Entry 6EDZ (X-ray diffraction, 2.67 A resolution); this record covers chains B and D of the 4 polymer chains in the assembly.

== Chain B (and D) ==
Molecule: Isocitrate lyase 2
Source organism: Mycobacterium tuberculosis (strain CDC 1551 / Oshkosh)
Notes: EC 4.1.3.1; chain D of this document is another copy of the same molecule, construct and numbering; everything in this record applies to it too
Reference sequence: Q8VJU4 (ACEA2_MYCTO); residues 1-766 here = UniProt positions 1-766
Chain sequence (786 residues; row label = number of the first residue in the row; numbers below 1 keep their minus sign (Met-19 is residue -19)):
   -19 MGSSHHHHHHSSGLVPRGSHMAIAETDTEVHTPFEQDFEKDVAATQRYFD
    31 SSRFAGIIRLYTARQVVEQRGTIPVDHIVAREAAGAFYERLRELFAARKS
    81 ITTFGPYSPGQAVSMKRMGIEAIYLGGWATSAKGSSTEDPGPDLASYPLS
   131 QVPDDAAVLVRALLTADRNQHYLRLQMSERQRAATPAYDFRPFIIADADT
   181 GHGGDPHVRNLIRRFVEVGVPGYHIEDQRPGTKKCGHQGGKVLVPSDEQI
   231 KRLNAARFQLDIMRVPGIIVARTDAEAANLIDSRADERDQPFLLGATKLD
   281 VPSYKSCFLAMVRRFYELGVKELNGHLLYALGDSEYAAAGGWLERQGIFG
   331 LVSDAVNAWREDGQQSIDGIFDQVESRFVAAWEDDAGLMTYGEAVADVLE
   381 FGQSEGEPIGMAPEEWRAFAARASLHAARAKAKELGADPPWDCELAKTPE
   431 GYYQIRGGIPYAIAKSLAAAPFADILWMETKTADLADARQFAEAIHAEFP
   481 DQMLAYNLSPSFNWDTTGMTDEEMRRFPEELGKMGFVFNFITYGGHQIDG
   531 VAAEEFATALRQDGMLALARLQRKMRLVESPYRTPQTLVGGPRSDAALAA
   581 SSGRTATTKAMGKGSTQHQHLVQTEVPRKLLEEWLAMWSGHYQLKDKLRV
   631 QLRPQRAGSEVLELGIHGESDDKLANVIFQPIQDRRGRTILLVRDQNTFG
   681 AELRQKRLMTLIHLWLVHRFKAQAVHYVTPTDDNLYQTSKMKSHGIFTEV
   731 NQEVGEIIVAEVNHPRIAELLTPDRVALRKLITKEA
Disordered / not traced: -19 to 10, 215-217, 346-347, 383-391, 592-602, 766 (chain D: -19 to 10, 215-216, 381-391, 593-601, 766)
Modified / non-standard residues: Cys215 (S-oxy cysteine; CSX)
Construct notes: initiating methionine (-19); expression tag (-18 to 0)
Ligand contacts: acetyl coenzyme A (ACO): Val673, Arg674, Asp675, Gln676, Asn677, Thr678, Leu683, Arg684, Gln685, Lys686, Arg687, Leu688, Met689, Thr690, Tyr707, Val708, Thr709, Pro710, Thr711, Asp713, Asn714, Tyr716, Gln717, Lys720, Met721, His724, Lys764
UniProt features mapped onto this chain:
  - active site: Cys215 (Proton acceptor)
  - binding site (substrate): Gly106 to Trp108, Gly216, His217, Arg252, Asn487 to Ser491, Thr522
  - binding site (Mg(2+)): Asp177
From the paper describing this entry:
  - catalytic residues: Lys213 to His217 (by similarity / conservation)

== Interface between chain B and chain D ==
Contacting residue pairs (279; chain B residue first):
  Thr82(B) with Leu540(D)
  Phe84(B) with Phe536(D), hydrophobic
  Tyr87(B) with Ser88(D)
  Ser88(B) with Tyr87(D); Asp529(D), hydrogen bond
  Pro89(B) with Lys113(D)
  Gln91(B) with Asp529(D), hydrogen bond; Ala533(D)
  Ser94(B) with Ala533(D); Glu534(D)
  Met98(B) with Glu534(D); Ala537(D), hydrophobic; Thr538(D), hydrogen bond; Arg541(D), hydrogen bond (backbone-side chain)
  Gly99(B) with Arg541(D), hydrogen bond (backbone-side chain)
  Ile100(B) with Ala537(D), hydrophobic; Arg541(D)
  Trp108(B) with Pro565(D); Gln566(D), hydrogen bond; Val569(D), hydrophobic
  Ala112(B) with Val569(D), hydrophobic
  Lys113(B) with Pro89(D); Val138(D)
  Ser115(B) with Val138(D); Arg141(D)
  Ser116(B) with Asp134(D); Ala137(D); Val138(D); Arg141(D), hydrogen bond (backbone-side chain)
  Thr117(B) with Arg141(D)
  Glu118(B) with Arg141(D)
  Asp119(B) with Arg141(D), salt bridge; Thr145(D)
  Pro120(B) with Arg141(D); Ala142(D), hydrophobic; Thr145(D)
  Gly121(B) with Val569(D)
  Pro122(B) with Val569(D), hydrophobic; Gly570(D); Gly571(D); Ser574(D)
  Leu124(B) with Ser574(D)
  Asp134(B) with Ser116(D)
  Ala137(B) with Ser116(D)
  Val138(B) with Lys113(D); Ser115(D); Ser116(D)
  Arg141(B) with Ser115(D); Ser116(D), hydrogen bond (side chain-backbone); Thr117(D); Glu118(D); Asp119(D), salt bridge; Pro120(D)
  Ala142(B) with Pro120(D), hydrophobic
  Thr145(B) with Asp119(D); Pro120(D)
  Lys214(B) with Asp575(D); Thr587(D), hydrogen bond (side chain-backbone); Thr588(D)
  Gln218(B) with Thr588(D)
  Gly219(B) with Thr588(D)
  Gly220(B) with Thr587(D)
  Asn259(B) with Ala590(D)
  Leu274(B) with Met591(D)
  Tyr284(B) with Met591(D), hydrophobic
  Phe288(B) with Arg584(D); Thr585(D)
  Leu303(B) with Arg584(D)
  Gly305(B) with Gly583(D); Thr585(D)
  Leu308(B) with Ser582(D); Thr585(D)
  Tyr309(B) with Thr585(D)
  Asp348(B) with Arg584(D), salt bridge
  Asp352(B) with Lys589(D), salt bridge
  Glu355(B) with Lys589(D), salt bridge
  Ser356(B) with Lys589(D)
  Val359(B) with Ala590(D); Met591(D), hydrophobic
  Trp362(B) with Met591(D), hydrophobic
  Glu363(B) with Met591(D); Gly592(D), hydrogen bond (side chain-backbone)
  Leu368(B) with Met591(D), hydrophobic
  Thr428(B) with Thr587(D)
  Pro429(B) with Thr585(D); Thr587(D)
  Glu430(B) with Ala586(D); Thr587(D), hydrogen bond
  Gln434(B) with Met591(D), hydrogen bond
  Arg436(B) with Gly592(D)
  Leu488(B) with Met545(D), hydrophobic
  Ser489(B) with Leu548(D)
  Pro490(B) with Gln552(D), hydrogen bond (backbone-side chain)
  Phe492(B) with Gln552(D), hydrogen bond (backbone-side chain)
  Asn493(B) with Gln552(D); Arg556(D), hydrogen bond; Thr604(D)
  Trp494(B) with Met545(D), hydrophobic; Leu548(D); Gln552(D), hydrogen bond (backbone-side chain)
  Asp495(B) with Arg553(D), salt bridge; Arg556(D), salt bridge; Thr604(D)
  Thr496(B) with Thr604(D)
  Asp501(B) with Leu546(D); Arg553(D), salt bridge
  Met504(B) with Met545(D), hydrogen bond (backbone-backbone); Leu546(D); Ala549(D), hydrophobic
  Arg505(B) with Asp543(D), salt bridge; Gly544(D); Leu546(D)
  Pro508(B) with Met545(D), hydrophobic
  Ile521(B) with Phe536(D), hydrophobic; Leu540(D), hydrophobic
  Tyr523(B) with Pro565(D)
  His526(B) with Tyr562(D); Leu568(D)
  Gln527(B) with Leu551(D); Met555(D); Tyr562(D), hydrogen bond (side chain-backbone); Pro565(D)
  Ile528(B) with Ala532(D); Ala533(D), hydrophobic; Phe536(D), hydrophobic
  Asp529(B) with Ser88(D), hydrogen bond; Gln91(D), hydrogen bond; Asp529(D)
  Gly530(B) with Tyr562(D)
  Val531(B) with Met555(D), hydrophobic
  Ala532(B) with Ile528(D); Ala532(D), hydrophobic
  Ala533(B) with Gln91(D); Ser94(D); Ile528(D), hydrophobic
  Glu534(B) with Ser94(D); Met98(D); Ser560(D), hydrogen bond; Pro561(D); Tyr562(D)
  Glu535(B) with Lys554(D), salt bridge; Ala637(D); Gly638(D)
  Phe536(B) with Phe84(D), hydrophobic; Ile521(D), hydrophobic; Ile528(D), hydrophobic
  Ala537(B) with Met98(D), hydrophobic; Ile100(D), hydrophobic
  Thr538(B) with Met98(D), hydrogen bond
  Ala539(B) with Ala637(D)
  Leu540(B) with Thr82(D); Ile521(D), hydrophobic
  Arg541(B) with Met98(D), hydrogen bond (side chain-backbone); Gly99(D), hydrogen bond (side chain-backbone); Ile100(D)
  Gln542(B) with Arg505(D), hydrogen bond (backbone-side chain); Arg636(D); Ala637(D), hydrogen bond (side chain-backbone)
  Asp543(B) with Arg505(D), salt bridge; Arg636(D)
  Gly544(B) with Arg505(D)
  Met545(B) with Leu488(D), hydrophobic; Trp494(D), hydrophobic; Met504(D), hydrogen bond (backbone-backbone); Ile521(D), hydrophobic
  Leu546(B) with Asp501(D); Met504(D)
  Leu548(B) with Trp494(D)
  Ala549(B) with Asp495(D); Met504(D), hydrophobic
  Arg550(B) with Arg636(D)
  Gln552(B) with Pro490(D), hydrogen bond (side chain-backbone); Phe492(D), hydrogen bond (side chain-backbone); Asn493(D); Trp494(D), hydrogen bond (side chain-backbone)
  Arg553(B) with Asp495(D), salt bridge; Asp501(D), salt bridge
  Lys554(B) with Val531(D); Glu535(D), salt bridge
  Met555(B) with Gln527(D); Val531(D), hydrophobic
  Arg556(B) with Asn493(D); Asp495(D), salt bridge
  Ser560(B) with Glu534(D), hydrogen bond
  Pro561(B) with Glu534(D)
  Tyr562(B) with His526(D); Gln527(D), hydrogen bond (backbone-side chain); Gly530(D); Glu534(D)
  Pro565(B) with Trp108(D); Tyr523(D); Gln527(D)
  Gln566(B) with Trp108(D)
  Leu568(B) with His526(D)
  Val569(B) with Trp108(D), hydrophobic; Ala112(D), hydrophobic; Gly121(D); Pro122(D)
  Gly570(B) with Pro122(D)
  Gly571(B) with Pro122(D)
  Ser574(B) with Pro122(D); Leu124(D)
  Asp575(B) with Lys214(D); His217(D), salt bridge
  Leu578(B) with Lys214(D)
  Ser582(B) with Leu308(D)
  Gly583(B) with Gly305(D)
  Arg584(B) with Phe288(D); Glu302(D), salt bridge; Leu303(D); Asp348(D), salt bridge
  Thr585(B) with Phe288(D); Leu308(D); Tyr309(D); Pro429(D)
  Ala586(B) with Glu430(D)
  Thr587(B) with Lys214(D), hydrogen bond (backbone-side chain); Gly220(D); Thr428(D); Pro429(D); Glu430(D), hydrogen bond
  Thr588(B) with His217(D); Gly219(D)
  Lys589(B) with Asp352(D), salt bridge; Glu355(D); Ser356(D), hydrogen bond
  Ala590(B) with Asn259(D); Val359(D)
  Met591(B) with Tyr284(D), hydrophobic; Val359(D), hydrophobic; Trp362(D), hydrophobic; Glu363(D); Leu368(D), hydrophobic; Gln434(D)
  Gln635(B) with Gln542(D)
  Arg636(B) with Gln542(D); Asp543(D); Arg550(D); Glu640(D), salt bridge
  Ala637(B) with Glu535(D); Ala539(D), hydrophobic; Gln542(D), hydrogen bond (backbone-side chain)
  Gly638(B) with Glu535(D)
  Ser639(B) with Glu640(D), hydrogen bond
  Glu640(B) with Ser639(D), hydrogen bond; Glu640(D), hydrogen bond (side chain-backbone); Gln660(D)
  Gln660(B) with Glu640(D); Gln660(D); Ile662(D)
  Ile662(B) with Leu672(D), hydrophobic
  Gln663(B) with Arg674(D), hydrogen bond (backbone-side chain)
  Asp664(B) with Thr709(D)
  Arg665(B) with Arg674(D); Thr709(D), hydrogen bond (side chain-backbone); Thr711(D)
  Arg668(B) with Thr709(D)
  Leu672(B) with Ile662(D), hydrophobic; Leu672(D), hydrophobic
  Arg674(B) with Ile662(D); Gln663(D), hydrogen bond (side chain-backbone); Arg665(D)
  Asp675(B) with Arg665(D)
  His706(B) with Ile737(D)
  Val708(B) with Asp664(D); Ile670(D), hydrophobic
  Thr709(B) with Asp664(D), hydrogen bond; Arg665(D), hydrogen bond (backbone-side chain); Arg666(D); Arg668(D), hydrogen bond
  Thr711(B) with Arg665(D)
  Asn731(B) with Glu733(D), hydrogen bond
  Glu733(B) with Asn731(D), hydrogen bond
  Glu736(B) with Arg668(D), salt bridge; Glu741(D)
  Ile737(B) with His706(D); Ile737(D), hydrophobic
  Val739(B) with Glu733(D)
  Glu741(B) with Glu736(D)
Other interface residues (no listed pair), chain B (157 interface residues in all): Thr83, Gly90, Met95, Arg148, Lys213, Leu260, Phe351, Ser491, Phe507, Leu551, Val558, Thr604, Val641, Pro710
Other interface residues (no listed pair), chain D (162 interface residues in all): Thr83, Gly90, Met95, Gly114, Arg148, Gln218, Leu260, Leu289, Phe351, Ser489, Ser491, Thr496, Phe507, Pro508, Val558, Leu578, Val602, Gln635, Val641, Asp675, Val708, Pro710, Val739

== Overview ==
157 residues of chain B and 162 residues of chain D are in contact; the contacts include 47 hydrogen bonds and
21 salt bridges. Among the polar pairs are Asp119(B)-Arg141(D), Asp348(B)-Arg584(D) and Asp352(B)-Lys589(D).
Chain B binds acetyl coenzyme A. The paper reports the catalytic residue Lys213(B).
Both chains are Isocitrate lyase 2 (Mycobacterium tuberculosis (strain CDC 1551 / Oshkosh)). Entry 6EDZ
(Crystal structure of Mycobacterium tuberculosis ICL2 in complex with acetyl-CoA, form I) was determined by
X-ray diffraction (same publication as 6EDW and 6EE1).
